PDB entry 5BXN | X-ray diffraction, 2.80 A resolution | chains K and W of the 28 polymer chains in the assembly

# Chain K
Name: Proteasome subunit beta type-5
Source organism: Saccharomyces cerevisiae (strain ATCC 204508 / S288c)
Notes: EC 3.4.25.1
UniProt: P30656 (PSB5_YEAST); residues 1-212 here correspond to UniProt positions 76-287 (UniProt number = residue number + 75)
Amino-acid sequence (212 residues; row label = number of the first residue in the row):
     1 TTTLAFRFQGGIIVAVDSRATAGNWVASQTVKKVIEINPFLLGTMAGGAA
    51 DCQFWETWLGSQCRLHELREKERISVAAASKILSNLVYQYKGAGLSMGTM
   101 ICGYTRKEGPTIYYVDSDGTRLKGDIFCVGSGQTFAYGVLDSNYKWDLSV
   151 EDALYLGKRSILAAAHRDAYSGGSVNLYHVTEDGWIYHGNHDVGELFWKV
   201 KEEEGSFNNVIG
Glycans and other covalent adducts: bortezomib (BO2) linked to T1
Metal / ion sites: Mg2+: A165, D168 (shared with D204(W) of chain W)
Residues lining bound ligands: bortezomib (BO2; N-[(1R)-1-(dihydroxyboryl)-3-methylbutyl]-N-(pyrazin-2-ylcarbonyl)-L-phenylalaninamide): R19, A20, T21, A22, A27, V31, K33, M45, A46, G47, G48, A49, S131, Y170

# Chain W
Name: Proteasome subunit beta type-3
Source organism: Saccharomyces cerevisiae (strain ATCC 204508 / S288c)
Notes: EC 3.4.25.1
UniProt: P25451 (PSB3_YEAST); residues 0-204 here correspond to UniProt positions 1-205 (UniProt number = residue number + 1)
Amino-acid sequence (205 residues; row label = number of the first residue in the row; numbering starts at 0):
     0 MSDPSSINGGIVVAMTGKDCVAIACDLRLGSQSLGVSNKFEKIFHYGHVF
    50 LGITGLATDVTTLNEMFRYKTNLYKLKEERAIEPETFTQLVSSSLYERRF
   100 GPYFVGPVVAGINSKSGKPFIAGFDLIGCIDEAKDFIVSGTASDQLFGMC
   150 ESLYEPNLEPEDLFETISQALLNAADRDALSGWGAVVYIIKKDEVVKRYL
   200 KMRQD
Unresolved in the structure: 0
Metal / ion sites: Mg2+: D204 (shared with A165(K), D168(K) of chain K)
UniProt features mapped onto this chain:
  - modified residue: S30 (Phosphoserine)
  - cross-link: K69 (Glycyl lysine isopeptide (Lys-Gly) (interchain with G-Cter in ubiquitin))

# Chain K / chain W interface
Contacting residue pairs - 42 pairs, chain K then chain W:
  R19(K) - D204(W)  salt bridge
  N24(K) - D177(W)
  N24(K) - A178(W)  hydrogen bond (backbone-backbone)
  N24(K) - L179(W)
  W25(K) - Q144(W)
  W25(K) - R176(W)
  V26(K) - R176(W)  hydrogen bond (backbone-side chain)
  V26(K) - D177(W)
  V26(K) - A178(W)
  A27(K) - R176(W)  hydrogen bond (backbone-side chain)
  S28(K) - R176(W)
  Q29(K) - D175(W)
  Q29(K) - R202(W)
  F135(K) - L33(W)  hydrophobic
  A165(K) - D204(W)
  H166(K) - W182(W)  hydrogen bond (backbone-side chain)
  H166(K) - Q203(W)  hydrogen bond (side chain-backbone)
  R167(K) - S32(W)
  R167(K) - G34(W)  hydrogen bond (side chain-backbone)
  R167(K) - V35(W)
  R167(K) - W182(W)
  D168(K) - S32(W)
  A169(K) - R27(W)
  A169(K) - S32(W)  hydrogen bond (backbone-backbone)
  A169(K) - A178(W)
  Y170(K) - S32(W)
  S171(K) - D204(W)
  G172(K) - D204(W)
  G173(K) - R202(W)  hydrogen bond (backbone-side chain)
  G173(K) - D204(W)  hydrogen bond (backbone-side chain)
  D192(K) - R202(W)  salt bridge
  V193(K) - R202(W)
  V193(K) - D204(W)
  G194(K) - R202(W)
  F197(K) - Q203(W)
  W198(K) - K200(W)
  W198(K) - M201(W)
  W198(K) - Q203(W)
  N209(K) - N37(W)  hydrogen bond
  N209(K) - K38(W)  hydrogen bond (backbone-side chain)
  V210(K) - N37(W)
  V210(K) - Q203(W)
Other interface residues (no listed pair), chain K (26 interface residues in all): I211, G212
Other interface residues (no listed pair), chain W (22 interface residues in all): S5, Q31, Y198

# Overview
Chain K and chain W form an interface of 26 and 22 residues respectively; the contacts include 11 hydrogen
bonds and 2 salt bridges. Polar contacts include R19(K)-D204(W), D192(K)-R202(W) and V26(K)-R176(W).
Bortezomib is covalently linked to T1(K). A165(K), D168(K) and D204(W) form the Mg2+ site.
Here chain K is Proteasome subunit beta type-5 and chain W is Proteasome subunit beta type-3, both from
Saccharomyces cerevisiae (strain ATCC 204508 / S288c). Entry 5BXN (Yeast 20S proteasome beta2-G170A mutant in
complex with Bortezomib) was determined by X-ray diffraction (same publication as 5BXL).
